5XF6 - chains D and I of the 10 polymer chains in the assembly; structure by X-ray diffraction, 2.63 A resolution.

# Chain D
Name: Histone H2B 1.1
Source organism: Xenopus laevis
UniProt: P02281 (H2B11_XENLA); residues -2 to 122 here correspond to UniProt positions 2-126 (UniProt number = residue number + 4)
Amino-acid sequence (125 residues; each row starts with the number of its first residue; numbers below 1 keep their minus sign (Pro-2 is residue -2)):
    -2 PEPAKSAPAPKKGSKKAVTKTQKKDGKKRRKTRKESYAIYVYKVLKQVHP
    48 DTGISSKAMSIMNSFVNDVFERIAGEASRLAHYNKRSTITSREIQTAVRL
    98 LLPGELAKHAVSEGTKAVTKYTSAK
Disordered / not traced: -2 to 27
Construct notes: variant Thr29 (Ser33 in P02281)
Bound ions: Mg2+: Val45 (shared with 1 residue of chain E)
Curated features (UniProtKB/Swiss-Prot):
  - modified residue: Lys2 (N6-acetyllysine), Lys9 (N6-acetyllysine), Ser11 (Phosphoserine), Lys12 (N6-acetyllysine), Lys17 (N6-acetyllysine)
  - glycosylation: Ser109 (O-linked (GlcNAc) serine)
  - cross-link: Lys117 (Glycyl lysine isopeptide (Lys-Gly) (interchain with G-Cter in ubiquitin))

# Chain I
Molecule: 145-nt DNA strand
Sequence (145 nucleotides; each row starts with the number of its first residue; numbers below 1 keep their minus sign (DA-72 is residue -72)):
   -72 ATCAATATCCACCTGCAGATACTACCAAAAGTGTATTTGGAAACTGCTCC
   -22 ATCAAAAGGCATGTTCAGCTGAATCAGCTGAACATGCCTTTTGATGGAGC
    28 AGTTTCCAAATACACTTTTGGTAGTATCTGCAGGTGGATATTGAT

# Interface between chain D and chain I
Pairs across the interface - 11 pairs, chain D then chain I:
  Lys28(D) - DG29(I)  sugar contact
  Thr29(D) - DG29(I)  phosphate contact
  Tyr39(D) - DT-53(I)  phosphate contact
  Ile51(D) - DT-53(I)  phosphate contact
  Ser53(D) - DA-54(I)  hydrogen bond to the phosphate
  Arg83(D) - DG-33(I)  phosphate contact
  Arg83(D) - DA-32(I)  salt bridge to the phosphate
  Ser84(D) - DG-34(I)  hydrogen bond to the phosphate
  Ser84(D) - DG-33(I)  hydrogen bond to the phosphate
  Thr85(D) - DG-34(I)  hydrogen bond to the phosphate
  Thr85(D) - DG-33(I)  hydrogen bond to the phosphate
Interface residues without a listed pair, chain D (13 interface residues in all): Arg30, Glu32, Gly50, Ser52, Lys82
Interface residues without a listed pair, chain I (8 interface residues in all): DA-45, DA-44

# Overview
13 residues of chain D face 8 of chain I across their interface; the contacts include 5 hydrogen bonds and 1
salt bridge. Polar pairs include Ser53(D)-DA-54(I), Ser84(D)-DG-34(I) and Ser84(D)-DG-33(I).
Here chain D is Histone H2B 1.1 (Xenopus laevis) and chain I is a 145-nt DNA strand. Entry 5XF6 (Nucleosome
core particle with an adduct of a binuclear RAPTA (Ru-arene-phosphaadamantane) compound having an
ethylenediamine linker) was determined by X-ray diffraction (same publication as 5XF3, 5XF4 and 5XF5).
